PDB entry 6L4A | electron microscopy, 12.30 A resolution (very low resolution: no residue pairs are listed; an interface is given only as per-side residue counts) | chains E and J of the 26 polymer chains in the assembly

== Chain E ==
Name: Histone H3.1
Organism: Homo sapiens
Reference sequence: P68431 (H31_HUMAN); residues 0-135 here correspond to UniProt positions 1-136 (UniProt number = residue number + 1)
Sequence (139 residues; row label = number of the first residue in the row; numbers below 1 keep their minus sign (Gly-3 is residue -3)):
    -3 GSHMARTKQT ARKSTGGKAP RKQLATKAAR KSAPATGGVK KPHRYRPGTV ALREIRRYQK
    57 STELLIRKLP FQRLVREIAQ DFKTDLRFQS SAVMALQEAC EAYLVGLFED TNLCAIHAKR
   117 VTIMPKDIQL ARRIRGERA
Unresolved in the structure: -3 to 38
Sequence notes: expression tag (-3 to -1)
Swiss-Prot annotation at these positions:
  - modified residue: Arg2 (Asymmetric dimethylarginine), Thr3 (Phosphothreonine), Lys4 (Allysine), Gln5 (5-glutamyl dopamine), Thr6 (Phosphothreonine), Arg8 (Citrulline), Lys9 (N6,N6,N6-trimethyllysine), Ser10 (ADP-ribosylserine), Thr11 (Phosphothreonine), Lys14 (N6-(2-hydroxyisobutyryl)lysine), Arg17 (Asymmetric dimethylarginine), Lys18 (N6-(2-hydroxyisobutyryl)lysine), Lys23 (N6-(2-hydroxyisobutyryl)lysine), Arg26 (Citrulline), Lys27 (N6,N6,N6-trimethyllysine), Ser28 (ADP-ribosylserine), Lys36 (N6,N6,N6-trimethyllysine), Lys37 (N6-methyllysine), Tyr41 (Phosphotyrosine), Lys56 (N6,N6,N6-trimethyllysine) and 8 more in UniProt
  - lipidation: Lys18 (N6-decanoyllysine)

== Chain J ==
Molecule: 485-nt DNA strand
Sequence (485 nucleotides; each row starts with the number of its first residue; numbers below 1 keep their minus sign (DA-242 is residue -242)):
  -242 ATCGATGTAT ATATCTGACA CGTGCCTGGA GACTAGGGAG TAATCCCCTT GGCGGTTAAA
  -182 ACGCGGGGGA CAGCGCGTAC GTGCGTTTAA GCGGTGCTAG AGCTGTCTAC GACCAATTGA
  -122 GCGGCCTCGG CACCGGGATT CTGATTATCC AGGCCGTTGG GGCCTATCCA ATCGATGTAT
   -62 ATATCTGACA CGTGCCTGGA GACTAGGGAG TAATCCCCTT GGCGGTTAAA ACGCGGGGGA
    -2 CAGCGCGTAC GTGCGTTTAA GCGGTGCTAG AGCTGTCTAC GACCAATTGA GCGGCCTCGG
    58 CACCGGGATT CTGATTATCC AGGCCGTCCG GGCCTATCCA ATCGATGTAT ATATCTGACA
   118 CGTGCCTGGA GACTAGGGAG TAATCCCCTT GGCGGTTAAA ACGCGGGGGA CAGCGCGTAC
   178 GTGCGTTTAA GCGGTGCTAG AGCTGTCTAC GACCAATTGA GCGGCCTCGG CACCGGGATT
   238 CTGAT

== Interface between chain E and chain J ==
At this resolution (12 A) residue pairs are not listed: 16 residues of chain E and 11 of chain J lie at the interface.

== Summary ==
Chain E and chain J form an interface of 16 and 11 residues respectively.
Here chain E is Histone H3.1 (Homo sapiens) and chain J is a 485-nt DNA strand. Entry 6L4A (H3-H3-H3
tri-nucleosome with the 22 base-pair linker DNA) was determined by electron microscopy together with 6L49 from
the same study.
